PDB entry 1VGK | X-ray diffraction, 2.06 A resolution | chains A and C of the 3 polymer chains in the assembly

[Chain A]
Protein: H-2 class I histocompatibility antigen, K-D alpha chain
Source organism: Mus musculus
UniProt: P01902 (HA1D_MOUSE); residues 1-274 here correspond to UniProt positions 22-295 (UniProt number = residue number + 21)
Sequence (274 residues; numbered 1 to 274; the number before each row is that of its first residue):
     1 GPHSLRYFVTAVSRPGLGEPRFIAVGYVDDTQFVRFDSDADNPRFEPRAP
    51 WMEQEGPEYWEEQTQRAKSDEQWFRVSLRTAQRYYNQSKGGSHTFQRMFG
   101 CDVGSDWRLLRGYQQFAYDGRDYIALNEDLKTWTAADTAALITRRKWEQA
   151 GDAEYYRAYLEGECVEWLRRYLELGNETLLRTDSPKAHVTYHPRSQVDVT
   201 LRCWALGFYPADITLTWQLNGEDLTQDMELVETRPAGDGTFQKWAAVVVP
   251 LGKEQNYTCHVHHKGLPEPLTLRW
Disulfides: Cys-101/Cys-164, Cys-203/Cys-259
UniProt features mapped onto this chain:
  - glycosylation (N-linked (GlcNAc...) asparagine): Asn-86, Asn-176, Asn-256

[Chain C]
Protein: syvntnmgl
Sequence (9 residues; row label = number of the first residue in the row):
     1 SYVNTNMGL

[Chain A / chain C interface]
Pairs across the interface (50; chain A residue first):
  Leu-5(A) with Ser-1(C)
  Tyr-7(A) with Ser-1(C), hydrogen bond; Tyr-2(C)
  Val-9(A) with Tyr-2(C)
  Phe-22(A) with Tyr-2(C)
  Ala-24(A) with Tyr-2(C), hydrophobic
  Phe-45(A) with Tyr-2(C), hydrophobic
  Tyr-59(A) with Ser-1(C)
  Gln-63(A) with Ser-1(C); Tyr-2(C), hydrogen bond (side chain-backbone)
  Arg-66(A) with Ser-1(C); Tyr-2(C), hydrogen bond (side chain-backbone); Asn-4(C)
  Ser-69(A) with Asn-4(C)
  Asp-70(A) with Tyr-2(C), hydrogen bond; Asn-4(C), hydrogen bond (backbone-side chain); Thr-5(C)
  Trp-73(A) with Thr-5(C); Met-7(C), hydrogen bond (side chain-backbone); Gly-8(C)
  Ser-77(A) with Leu-9(C)
  Thr-80(A) with Leu-9(C)
  Tyr-84(A) with Leu-9(C), hydrogen bond (side chain-backbone)
  Phe-95(A) with Leu-9(C), hydrophobic
  Arg-97(A) with Tyr-2(C); Val-3(C), hydrogen bond (side chain-backbone); Thr-5(C), hydrogen bond
  Phe-99(A) with Tyr-2(C), hydrophobic; Val-3(C)
  Phe-116(A) with Thr-5(C)
  Tyr-123(A) with Leu-9(C), hydrophobic
  Thr-143(A) with Leu-9(C), hydrogen bond (side chain-backbone)
  Lys-146(A) with Gly-8(C); Leu-9(C), hydrogen bond (side chain-backbone)
  Trp-147(A) with Met-7(C); Gly-8(C), hydrogen bond (side chain-backbone)
  Ala-150(A) with Met-7(C), hydrophobic
  Asp-152(A) with Asn-6(C), hydrogen bond; Met-7(C)
  Tyr-155(A) with Val-3(C); Asn-4(C), hydrogen bond (side chain-backbone); Asn-6(C)
  Tyr-156(A) with Asn-4(C); Thr-5(C); Asn-6(C), hydrogen bond (side chain-backbone)
  Tyr-159(A) with Ser-1(C), hydrogen bond (side chain-backbone); Val-3(C), hydrophobic
  Glu-163(A) with Ser-1(C), hydrogen bond (side chain-backbone)
  Trp-167(A) with Ser-1(C)
  Tyr-171(A) with Ser-1(C), hydrogen bond
Also at the interface, not in a pair above, chain A (34 interface residues in all): Ala-67, Ala-81, Gln-114

[Summary]
34 residues of chain A and 9 residues of chain C are in contact, with 18 hydrogen bonds. Polar contacts
include Tyr-7(A)/Ser-1(C), Gln-63(A)/Tyr-2(C) and Arg-66(A)/Tyr-2(C).
Chain A is H-2 class I histocompatibility antigen, K-D alpha chain (Mus musculus) and chain C is syvntnmgl;
the structure, The crystal structure of class I Major histocompatibility complex, H-2Kd at 2.0 A resolution,
was determined by X-ray diffraction.
